Entry 6OEN (electron microscopy, 4.30 A resolution (low resolution: residue-level contacts below are approximate; hydrogen-bond / salt-bridge calls are withheld)); this record covers chains C and I of the 10 polymer chains in the assembly.

# Chain C
Molecule: V(D)J recombination-activating protein 1
Source organism: Mus musculus
Notes: EC 3.1.-.-, 2.3.2.27
UniProtKB: P15919 (RAG1_MOUSE); residues 1-1040 here = UniProt positions 1-1040
Chain sequence (1040 residues; each row starts with the number of its first residue):
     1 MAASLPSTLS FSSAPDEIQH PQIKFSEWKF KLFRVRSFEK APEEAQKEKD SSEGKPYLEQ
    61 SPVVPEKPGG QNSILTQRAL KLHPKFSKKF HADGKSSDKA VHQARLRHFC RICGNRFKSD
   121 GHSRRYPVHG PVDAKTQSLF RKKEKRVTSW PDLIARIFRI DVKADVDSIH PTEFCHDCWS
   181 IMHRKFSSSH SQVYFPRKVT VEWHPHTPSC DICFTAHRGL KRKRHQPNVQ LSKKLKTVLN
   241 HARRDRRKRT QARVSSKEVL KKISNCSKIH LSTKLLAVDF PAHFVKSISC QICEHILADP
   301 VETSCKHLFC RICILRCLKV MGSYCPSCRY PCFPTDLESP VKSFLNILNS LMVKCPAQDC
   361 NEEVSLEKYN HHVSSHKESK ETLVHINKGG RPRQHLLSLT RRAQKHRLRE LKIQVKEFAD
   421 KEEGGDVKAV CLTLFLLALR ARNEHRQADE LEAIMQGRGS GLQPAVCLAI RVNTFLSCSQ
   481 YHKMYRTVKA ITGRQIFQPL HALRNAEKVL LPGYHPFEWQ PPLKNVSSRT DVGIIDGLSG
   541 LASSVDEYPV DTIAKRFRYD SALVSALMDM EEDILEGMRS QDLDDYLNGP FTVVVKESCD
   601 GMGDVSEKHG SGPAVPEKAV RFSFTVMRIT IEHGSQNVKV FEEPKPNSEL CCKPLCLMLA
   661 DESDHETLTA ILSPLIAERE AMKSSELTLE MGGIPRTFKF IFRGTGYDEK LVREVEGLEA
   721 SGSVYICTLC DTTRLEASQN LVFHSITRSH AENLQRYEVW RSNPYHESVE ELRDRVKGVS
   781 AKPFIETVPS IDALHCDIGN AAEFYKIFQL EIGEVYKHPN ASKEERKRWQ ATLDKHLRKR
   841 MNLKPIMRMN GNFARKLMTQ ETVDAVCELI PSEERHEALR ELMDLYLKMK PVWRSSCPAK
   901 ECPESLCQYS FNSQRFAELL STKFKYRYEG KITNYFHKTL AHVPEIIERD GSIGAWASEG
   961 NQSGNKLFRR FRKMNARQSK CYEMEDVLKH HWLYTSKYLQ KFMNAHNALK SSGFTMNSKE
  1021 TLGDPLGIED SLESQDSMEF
Unresolved in the structure: 1-394, 955-959, 1009-1040
Differences from the reference sequence: engineered mutation Gln962 (Glu in P15919)
Bound ions: Zn2+: Cys727, His937, His942
Swiss-Prot annotation at these positions:
  - zinc finger: Cys290 to Arg329 (RING-type), Leu351 to Lys380 (RAG1-type)
  - DNA-binding region: Gly389 to Gln456 (NBD)
  - binding site (Zn(2+)): Cys266, His270, Cys290, Cys293, His295, Cys305, His307, Cys310, Cys313, Cys325, Cys328, Cys355, Cys360, His372, His376
  - binding site (a divalent metal cation): Asp600, Asp708
  - site: Trp893 (Essential for DNA hairpin formation, participates in base-stacking interactions near the cleavage site)
  - cross-link: Lys233 (Glycyl lysine isopeptide (Lys-Gly) (interchain with G-Cter in ubiquitin))
Reported in the primary citation:
  - mutagenesis - E962Q: abolished catalytic activity (citing earlier work)
  - mutagenesis - R848A: increased catalytic activity

# Chain I
Molecule: 50-nt DNA strand
Sequence (50 nucleotides; each row starts with the number of its first residue; numbers below 1 keep their minus sign (DC-3 is residue -3)):
    -3 CCTGGATCTG GCCTGTCTTA CACAGTGATA CAGCCCTTAA CAAAAACCCG
Unresolved in the structure: -3 to 0

# How chain C and chain I interact
Contacting residue pairs - 16 pairs, chain C then chain I:
  Arg402(C) with DA36(I)
  Lys405(C) with DT33(I)
  Ser477(C) with DT22(I); DG23(I)
  Cys478(C) with DG23(I)
  Ser479(C) with DT22(I)
  Met974(C) with DT22(I)
  Asn975(C) with DG23(I)
  Ala976(C) with DT22(I)
  Arg977(C) with DT22(I); DG23(I); DA24(I)
  Gln978(C) with DG21(I)
  Asp986(C) with DG23(I)
  Lys989(C) with DG23(I); DA24(I)
Other interface residues (no listed pair), chain C (15 interface residues in all): Arg401, Arg504, Glu507
Other interface residues (no listed pair), chain I (9 interface residues in all): DT25, DC31, DC37

# Overview
The interface between chain C and chain I involves 15 residues on one side and 9 on the other. UniProt lists a
DNA-binding region, 15 Zn2+-binding residues and divalent metal cation-binding residues Asp600(C) and
Asp708(C) on chain C. The paper reports that E962Q of chain C abolishes catalytic activity; R848A of chain C
increases catalytic activity.
Here chain C is V(D)J recombination-activating protein 1 (Mus musculus) and chain I is a 50-nt DNA strand.
Entry 6OEN (Cryo-EM structure of mouse RAG1/2 PRC complex (DNA1)) was determined by electron microscopy,
deposited together with 6OEM, 6OEO, 6OEP, 6OEQ, 6OER and 6V0V.
